Entry 3K48 (X-ray diffraction, 2.80 A resolution); this record covers chains B and D of the 6 polymer chains in the assembly.

== Chain B (and D) ==
Name: Tumor necrosis factor ligand superfamily member 13
From: Mus musculus
Notes: chain D of this document is another copy of the same molecule, construct and numbering; everything in this record applies to it too
Reference sequence: Q9D777 (TNF13_MOUSE); residues 104-241 here = UniProt positions 104-241
Amino-acid sequence (140 residues; each row starts with the number of its first residue):
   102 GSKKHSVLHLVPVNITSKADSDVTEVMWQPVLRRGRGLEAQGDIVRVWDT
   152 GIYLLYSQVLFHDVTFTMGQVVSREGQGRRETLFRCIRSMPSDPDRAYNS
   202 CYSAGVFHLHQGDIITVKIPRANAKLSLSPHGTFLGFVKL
Not modelled in the structure: 102-104
Sequence notes: expression tag (102-103)
Disulfide bonds: Cys187-Cys202
Curated features (UniProtKB/Swiss-Prot):
  - glycosylation: Asn115 (N-linked (GlcNAc...) asparagine)

== Interface between chain B and chain D ==
Pairs across the interface - 46 pairs, chain B then chain D:
  His106(B) with His106(D), hydrogen bond
  Ile153(B) with Leu133(D), hydrophobic; Arg135(D)
  Phe167(B) with Arg197(D)
  Thr168(B) with Tyr199(D)
  Thr183(B) with His232(D)
  Leu184(B) with His232(D)
  Phe185(B) with His232(D); Phe235(D), hydrophobic
  Arg186(B) with Gln159(D), hydrogen bond (backbone-side chain); Ser230(D), hydrogen bond; His232(D), hydrogen bond; Gly233(D)
  Cys187(B) with Ser201(D)
  Ile188(B) with Leu161(D), hydrophobic; Tyr199(D); Asn200(D); Ser201(D), hydrogen bond (backbone-backbone)
  Arg189(B) with Arg189(D); Asn200(D), hydrogen bond; Ser201(D), hydrogen bond (side chain-backbone)
  Ser190(B) with Pro192(D); Arg197(D), hydrogen bond (side chain-backbone); Tyr199(D), hydrogen bond (backbone-backbone); Asn200(D), hydrogen bond (backbone-side chain)
  Met191(B) with Arg197(D), hydrogen bond (backbone-side chain)
  Pro192(B) with Arg197(D)
  Ser193(B) with Arg197(D)
  Tyr203(B) with Tyr203(D)
  Ser204(B) with Gln159(D), hydrogen bond; Phe235(D)
  Ala205(B) with Tyr157(D); Tyr203(D); Phe235(D)
  Gly206(B) with Tyr157(D)
  Val207(B) with His110(D); Leu133(D); Tyr157(D), hydrogen bond (backbone-side chain); Val239(D), hydrophobic
  Phe208(B) with His110(D); Leu133(D), hydrophobic
  His209(B) with Leu133(D)
  Leu241(B) with Lys105(D); His106(D); Arg135(D), hydrogen bond (backbone-side chain); Val239(D), hydrophobic
Interface residues without a listed pair, chain D (22 interface residues in all): Val108, Asp196

== Summary ==
The interface between chain B and chain D involves 23 residues on one side and 22 on the other; the contacts
include 14 hydrogen bonds. Among the polar pairs are His106(B)-His106(D), Arg186(B)-Gln159(D) and
Arg186(B)-Ser230(D).
Both chains are Tumor necrosis factor ligand superfamily member 13 (Mus musculus). Entry 3K48 (Crystal
structure of APRIL bound to a peptide) was determined by X-ray diffraction.
